4V1O - chains M and T of the 26 polymer chains in the assembly; structure by electron microscopy, 9.70 A resolution (very low resolution: no residue pairs are listed; an interface is given only as per-side residue counts).

== Chain M ==
Name: Transcription initiation factor iib
Organism: Saccharomyces cerevisiae
UniProt: P29055 (TF2B_YEAST); numbering as in UniProt (aligned over 1-345)
Chain sequence (345 residues; numbered 1 to 345; the number before each row is that of its first residue):
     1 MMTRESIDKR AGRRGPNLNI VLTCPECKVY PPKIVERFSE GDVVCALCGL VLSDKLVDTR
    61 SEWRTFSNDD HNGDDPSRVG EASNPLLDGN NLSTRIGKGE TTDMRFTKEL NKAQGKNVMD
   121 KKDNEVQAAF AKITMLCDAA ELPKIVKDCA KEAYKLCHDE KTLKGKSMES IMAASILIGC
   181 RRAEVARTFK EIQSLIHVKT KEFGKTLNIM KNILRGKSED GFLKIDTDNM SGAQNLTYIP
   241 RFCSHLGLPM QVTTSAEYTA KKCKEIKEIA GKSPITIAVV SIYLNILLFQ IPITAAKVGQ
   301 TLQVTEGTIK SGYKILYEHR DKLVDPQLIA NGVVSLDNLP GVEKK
Disordered / not traced: 1-21, 119-121, 214-232, 344-345
Swiss-Prot annotation at these positions:
  - zinc finger: Ile20 to Ser53 (TFIIB-type)
  - binding site (Zn(2+)): Cys24, Cys27, Cys45, Cys48
Bound ions: Zn2+: Cys24, Cys27, Cys45, Cys48

== Chain T ==
Molecule: Template DNA
Sequence (58 nucleotides; row label = number of the first residue in the row; note: 9 numbers in that range are skipped by the numbering (no residue carries them; nothing is unmodelled there)):
     2 GCGCAGTTGT GCTATGATAT TT
    33 TACAACACAC TATTATATAC ACAGCGTGCT ACTGTT

== How chain M and chain T interact ==
At this resolution (10 A) residue pairs are not listed: 12 residues of chain M and 6 of chain T lie at the interface.

== Overview ==
12 residues of chain M face 6 of chain T across their interface. The Zn2+ site is built by Cys24(M), Cys27(M),
Cys45(M) and Cys48(M). Curated annotation (UniProt) lists 4 Zn2+-binding residues on chain M.
Chain M is Transcription initiation factor iib (Saccharomyces cerevisiae) and chain T is Template DNA; the
structure, Architecture of the RNA polymerase II-Mediator core transcription initiation complex, was
determined by electron microscopy together with 4V1M and 4V1N from the same study.
